Entry 3B6W (X-ray diffraction, 1.70 A resolution); this record covers chains A and C.

Chain A (and C):
Protein: Glutamate receptor 2
Organism: Rattus norvegicus
Notes: chain C of this document is another copy of the same molecule, construct and numbering; everything in this record applies to it too
UniProtKB: P19491 (GRIA2_RAT); residues 392-775 here correspond to UniProt positions 413-796 (UniProt number = residue number + 21)
Sequence (263 residues; row label = number of the first residue in the row; note: 123 numbers in that range are skipped by the numbering (no residue carries them; nothing is unmodelled there)):
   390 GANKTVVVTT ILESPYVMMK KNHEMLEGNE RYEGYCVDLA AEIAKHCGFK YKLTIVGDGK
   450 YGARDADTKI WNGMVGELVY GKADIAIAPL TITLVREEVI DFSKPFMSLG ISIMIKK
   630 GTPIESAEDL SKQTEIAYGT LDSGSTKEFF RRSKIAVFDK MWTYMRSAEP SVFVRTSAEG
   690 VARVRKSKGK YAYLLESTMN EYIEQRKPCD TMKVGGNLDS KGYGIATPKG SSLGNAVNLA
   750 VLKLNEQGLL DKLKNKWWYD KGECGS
Disordered / not traced: 390-392, 774-775
Differences from the reference sequence: expression tag (390-391); linker (630-631); engineered mutation Ser686 (Thr707 in P19491)
Cystine bridges: Cys718-Cys773
Ligand contacts: glutamic acid (GLU): Tyr450, Pro478, Leu479, Thr480, Arg485, Leu650, Gly653, Ser654, Thr655, Leu704, Glu705, Met708, Tyr732

Chain A / chain C interface:
Pairs across the interface (28):
  Ile481(A) with Leu751(C), hydrophobic
  Leu483(A) with Leu748(C); Lys752(C)
  Glu486(A) with Lys493(C), salt bridge; Asn747(C), hydrogen bond; Leu748(C); Leu751(C)
  Phe491(A) with Lys493(C), hydrogen bond (backbone-side chain)
  Ser492(A) with Lys493(C)
  Lys493(A) with Glu486(C), salt bridge; Phe491(C), hydrogen bond (side chain-backbone); Ser492(C); Lys493(C)
  Pro494(A) with Pro494(C)
  Phe658(A) with Glu755(C)
  Arg661(A) with Glu755(C), salt bridge
  Ile664(A) with Gln756(C)
  Ser729(A) with Asn754(C), hydrogen bond (backbone-side chain)
  Asn747(A) with Glu486(C), hydrogen bond
  Leu748(A) with Leu483(C), hydrophobic; Glu486(C)
  Leu751(A) with Leu483(C), hydrophobic; Glu486(C)
  Lys752(A) with Leu483(C)
  Asn754(A) with Ser729(C), hydrogen bond (side chain-backbone)
  Glu755(A) with Thr482(C); Leu483(C), hydrogen bond (side chain-backbone)
  Asp760(A) with Asp728(C)
Interface residues without a listed pair, chain A (21 interface residues in all): Thr482, Glu487, Ser497
Interface residues without a listed pair, chain C (21 interface residues in all): Ile481, Glu487, Ser497, Leu727, Gly757

Summary:
The chain A/chain C interface involves 21 residues from each chain, with 7 hydrogen bonds and 3 salt bridges.
Polar contacts include Glu486(A)-Lys493(C), Arg661(A)-Glu755(C) and Glu486(A)-Asn747(C). Chain A binds
glutamic acid.
Chain A and chain C are both Glutamate receptor 2 (Rattus norvegicus); the structure, Crystal Structure of the
GLUR2 Ligand Binding Core (S1S2J) T686S Mutant in Complex with Glutamate at ..., was determined by X-ray
diffraction together with 3B6Q and 3B6T from the same study.
